Entry 4ANW (X-ray diffraction, 2.31 A resolution); this record covers chain A.

# Chain A
Name: Phosphatidylinositol-4,5-bisphosphate 3-kinase catalytic subunit gamma isoform
Organism: Homo sapiens
Notes: EC 2.7.1.137, 2.7.1.153, 2.7.11.1; fragment: catalytic subunit gamma, residues 144-1102
UniProtKB: P48736 (PK3CG_HUMAN); residue numbers follow UniProt; this construct covers 144-1102
Amino-acid sequence (980 residues; row label = number of the first residue in the row):
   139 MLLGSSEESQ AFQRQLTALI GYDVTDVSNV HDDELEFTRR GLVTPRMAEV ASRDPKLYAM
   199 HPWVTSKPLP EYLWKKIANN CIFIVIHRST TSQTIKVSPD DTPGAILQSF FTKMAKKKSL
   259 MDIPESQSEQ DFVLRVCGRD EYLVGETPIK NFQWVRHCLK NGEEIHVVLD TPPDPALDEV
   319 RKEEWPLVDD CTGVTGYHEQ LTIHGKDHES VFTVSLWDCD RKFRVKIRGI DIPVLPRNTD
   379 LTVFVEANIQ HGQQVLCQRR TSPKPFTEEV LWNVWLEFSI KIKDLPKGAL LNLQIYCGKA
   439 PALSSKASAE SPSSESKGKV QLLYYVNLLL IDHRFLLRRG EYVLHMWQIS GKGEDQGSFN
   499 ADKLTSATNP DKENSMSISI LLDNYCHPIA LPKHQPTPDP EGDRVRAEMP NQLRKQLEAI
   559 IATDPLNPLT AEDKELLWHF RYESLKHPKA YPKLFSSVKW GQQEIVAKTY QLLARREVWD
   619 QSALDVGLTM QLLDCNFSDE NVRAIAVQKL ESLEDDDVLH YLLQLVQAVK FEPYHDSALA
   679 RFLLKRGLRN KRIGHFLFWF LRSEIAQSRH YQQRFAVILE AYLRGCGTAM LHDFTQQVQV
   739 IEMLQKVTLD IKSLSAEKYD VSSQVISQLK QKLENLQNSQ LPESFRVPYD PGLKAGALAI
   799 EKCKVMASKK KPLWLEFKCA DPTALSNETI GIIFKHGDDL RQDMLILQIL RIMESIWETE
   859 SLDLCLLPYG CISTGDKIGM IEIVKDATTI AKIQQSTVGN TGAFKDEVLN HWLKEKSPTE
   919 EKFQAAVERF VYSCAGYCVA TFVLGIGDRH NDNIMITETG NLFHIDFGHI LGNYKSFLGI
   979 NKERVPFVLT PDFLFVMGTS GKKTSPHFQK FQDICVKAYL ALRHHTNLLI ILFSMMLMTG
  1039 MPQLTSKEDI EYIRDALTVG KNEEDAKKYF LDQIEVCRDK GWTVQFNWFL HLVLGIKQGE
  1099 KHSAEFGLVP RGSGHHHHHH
Unresolved in the structure: 139-142, 253-266, 322-356, 436-458, 490-496, 523-543, 969-980, 1088-1118
Sequence notes: expression tag (139-143, 1103-1118)
Residues lining bound ligands: O92 (3-amino-6-{4-chloro-3-[(2,3-difluorophenyl)sulfamoyl]phenyl}-N-methylpyrazine-2-carboxamide): Met804, Ala805, Ser806, Pro810, Trp812, Ile831, Lys833, Asp841, Tyr867, Ile879, Glu880, Ile881, Val882, Ala885, Thr887, Lys890, Asp950, Met953, Ile963, Asp964
Swiss-Prot annotation at these positions:
  - region: Val803 to Lys809 (G-loop), Gly943 to Asn951 (Catalytic loop), His962 to Thr988 (Activation loop)
  - binding site (ATP): Gly829 to Leu838, Leu864 to Thr872, Phe961 to Leu969
  - modified residue: Thr1024 (Phosphothreonine), Ser1101 (Phosphoserine)
  - natural variant: Arg1021 (R1021P: In IMD97), Asn1085 (N1085S: In IMD97)
  - mutagenesis: Lys833 (K833R: Loss of kinase activity. Loss of autophosphorylation. Reduced inflammatory reactions but no alterations in cardiac contractility), Arg947 (R947P: Abolishes protein and lipid kinase activity. Does not abolish interaction with GRK2), Ser1101 (S1101A/Q: Loss of autophosphorylation. No effect on phosphatidylinositol-4,5-bisphosphate 3-kinase activity)

# In short
Ligands of chain A: compound O92. From UniProt: 28 ATP-binding residues and 3 mutagenesis sites.
Chain A is Phosphatidylinositol-4,5-bisphosphate 3-kinase catalytic subunit gamma isoform (Homo sapiens); the
structure, Complexes of PI3Kgamma with isoform selective inhibitors, was determined by X-ray diffraction (same
publication as 4ANU, 4ANV and 4ANX).
